PDB entry 8W2O | electron microscopy, 3.49 A resolution | chains A and R of the 18 polymer chains in the assembly

Chain A:
Name: U1 small nuclear ribonucleoprotein 70 kDa homolog
Source organism: Saccharomyces cerevisiae S288C
Notes: engineered mutation(s): 0
UniProt: Q00916 (RU17_YEAST); numbering as in UniProt (aligned over 1-300)
Sequence (300 residues; numbered 1 to 300; the number before each row is that of its first residue):
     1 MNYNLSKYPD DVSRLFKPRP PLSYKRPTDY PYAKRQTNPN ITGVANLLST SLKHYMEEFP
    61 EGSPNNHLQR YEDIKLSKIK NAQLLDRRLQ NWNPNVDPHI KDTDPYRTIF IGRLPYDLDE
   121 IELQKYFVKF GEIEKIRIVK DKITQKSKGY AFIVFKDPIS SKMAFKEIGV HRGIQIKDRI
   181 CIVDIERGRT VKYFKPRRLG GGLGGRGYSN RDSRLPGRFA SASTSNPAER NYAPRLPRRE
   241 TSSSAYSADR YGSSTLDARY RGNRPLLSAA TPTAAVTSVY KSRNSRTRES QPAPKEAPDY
Unresolved in the structure: 1-10, 90-98, 189-300
Curated features (UniProtKB/Swiss-Prot):
  - mutagenesis: Pro18 to Pro98 (Severely temperature-sensitive. Defective in pre-mRNA splicing), Pro18 to Asn93 (Fails to complement the growth and splicing defective, temperature-sensitive phenotype of the null allele at 30 degrees Celsius. No association with U1 snRNP), Trp92 to Ala248 (Associates with U1 snRNP), Lys148 (K148L: No splicing defects. Associates with U1 snRNP; when associated with T-150 and L-152), Tyr150 (Y150T: No splicing defects. Associates with U1 snRNP; when associated with L-148 and L-152), Phe152 (F152L: No splicing defects. Associates with U1 snRNP; when associated with L-148 and T-150)

Chain R:
Molecule: U1 snRNA
Source organism: Saccharomyces cerevisiae S288C
Sequence (568 nucleotides; row label = number of the first residue in the row):
     1 AUACUUACCU UAAGAUAUCA GAGGAGAUCA AGAAGUCCUA CUGAUCAAAC AUGCGCUUCC
    61 AAUAGUAGAA GGACGUUAAG CAUUUAUCAU UGAACUAUAA UUGUUCAUUG AAGUCAUUGA
   121 UGCAAACUCC UUGGUCACAC ACACAUACGG CGCGGAAGGC GUGUUUGCUG ACGUUUCCAU
   181 UCCCUUGUUU CAAUCAUUGG UUAAUCCCUU GAUUCCUUUG GGGAUUUUUG GGUUAAACUG
   241 AUUUUUGGGG CCCUUUGUUU CUUCUGCCUG GAGAAGUUUG ACACCAAAUU CAAAUUGGUG
   301 UUAGGGGAGC UGGGGCCUUU CAAAAGAGAG CUUUGUAGAG GCAUUCUUUU UGACUACUUU
   361 UCUCUAGCGU GCCAUUUUAG UUUUUGACGG CAGAUUCGAA UGAACUUAAG UUUAUGAUGA
   421 AGGUAUGGCU GUUGAGAUUA UUUGGUCGGG AUUGUAGUUU GAAGAUGUGC UCUUUUGAGC
   481 AGUCUCAACU UUGCUCGUUC CCGUUAUGGG AAAAAUUUUG GAAGGUCUUG GUAGGAACGG
   541 GUGGAUCUUA UAAUUUUUGA UUUAUUUU
Unresolved in the structure: 1-6, 26-32, 97-102, 203-234, 326-512, 566-568

Interface between chain A and chain R:
Pairs across the interface - 20 pairs, chain A then chain R:
  Arg26(A) - U121(R)  salt bridge to the phosphate
  Asp29(A) - U561(R)  base contact
  Tyr30(A) - U561(R)  base contact
  Tyr30(A) - U563(R)  phosphate contact
  Lys34(A) - U563(R)  hydrogen bond to the base
  Arg35(A) - A560(R)  sugar contact
  Arg35(A) - U561(R)  hydrogen bond to the base
  Arg35(A) - U563(R)  base contact
  Gln36(A) - A560(R)  base contact
  Gln36(A) - U561(R)  sugar contact
  Gln36(A) - U563(R)  hydrogen bond to the base
  Gln36(A) - A564(R)  hydrogen bond to the base
  Thr37(A) - G559(R)  base contact
  Thr37(A) - A560(R)  hydrogen bond to the sugar
  Thr37(A) - A564(R)  hydrogen bond to the base
  Asn38(A) - A564(R)  hydrogen bond to the base
  Pro39(A) - A564(R)  base contact
  Asn40(A) - A564(R)  hydrogen bond to the sugar
  Asn40(A) - U565(R)  hydrogen bond to the sugar
  Asn81(A) - A34(R)  hydrogen bond to the phosphate
Also at the interface, not in a pair above, chain A (12 interface residues in all): Leu85
Also at the interface, not in a pair above, chain R (9 interface residues in all): A33

In short:
12 residues of chain A face 9 of chain R across their interface, with 10 hydrogen bonds and 1 salt bridge.
Polar contacts include Lys34(A)-U563(R), Arg35(A)-U561(R) and Gln36(A)-U563(R). UniProt lists 8 mutagenesis
sites on chain A.
Here chain A is U1 small nuclear ribonucleoprotein 70 kDa homolog and chain R is U1 snRNA, both from
Saccharomyces cerevisiae S288C. Entry 8W2O (Yeast U1 snRNP with humanized U1C Zinc-Finger domain) was
determined by electron microscopy.
